Entry 3SLE (X-ray diffraction, 2.52 A resolution); this record covers chains E and F of the 6 polymer chains in the assembly.

# Chain E
Molecule: Methylamine dehydrogenase light chain
Organism: Paracoccus denitrificans
Notes: EC 1.4.99.3
Reference sequence: P22619 (DHML_PARDE); residues 1-131 here correspond to UniProt positions 58-188 (UniProt number = residue number + 57)
Sequence (137 residues; each row starts with the number of its first residue):
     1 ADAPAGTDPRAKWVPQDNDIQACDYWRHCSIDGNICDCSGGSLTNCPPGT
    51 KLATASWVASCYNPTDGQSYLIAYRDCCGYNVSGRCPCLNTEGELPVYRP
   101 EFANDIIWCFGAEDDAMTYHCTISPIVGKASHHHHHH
Disordered / not traced: 1-6, 132-137
Sequence notes: expression tag (132-137)
Modified residues: Trp57 (7-hydroxy-l-tryptophan; 0AF)
Cystine bridges: Cys23-Cys88, Cys29-Cys61, Cys36-Cys121, Cys38-Cys86, Cys46-Cys77, Cys78-Cys109

# Chain F
Molecule: Methylamine dehydrogenase heavy chain
Organism: Paracoccus denitrificans
Notes: EC 1.4.99.3
Reference sequence: A1BB97 (A1BB97_PARDP); residues 2-386 here correspond to UniProt positions 33-417 (UniProt number = residue number + 31)
Sequence (385 residues; row label = number of the first residue in the row):
     2 DAPEAETQAQETQGQAAARAAAADLAAGQDDEPRILEAPAPDARRVYVND
    52 PAHFAAVTQQFVIDGEAGRVIGMIDGGFLPNPVVADDGSFIAHASTVFSR
   102 IARGERTDYVEVFDPVTLLPTADIELPDAPRFLVGTYPWMTSLTPDGKTL
   152 LFYQFSPAPAVGVVDLEGKAFKRMLDVPDCYHIFPTAPDTFFMHCRDGSL
   202 AKVAFGTEGTPEITHTEVFHPEDEFLINHPAYSQKAGRLVWPTYTGKIHQ
   252 IDLSSGDAKFLPAVEALTEAERADGWRPGGWQQVAYHRALDRIYLLVDQR
   302 DEWRHKTASRFVVVLDAKTGERLAKFEMGHEIDSINVSQDEKPLLYALST
   352 GDKTLYIHDAESGEELRSVNQLGHGPQVITTADMG
Disordered / not traced: 2-10
Cystine bridges: Cys181-Cys196

# How chain E and chain F interact
Residue-residue contacts (81):
  Pro9(E) with Arg305(F), hydrogen bond (backbone-side chain); Thr308(F)
  Arg10(E) with Asp299(F), salt bridge; Gln300(F); Arg301(F); Asp302(F), hydrogen bond (backbone-backbone); Arg305(F); Thr308(F); Ala309(F), hydrogen bond (side chain-backbone); Arg311(F); Glu332(F), salt bridge
  Ala11(E) with Arg305(F)
  Lys12(E) with Asp302(F)
  Trp13(E) with Arg305(F)
  Asp32(E) with Phe55(F)
  Gly79(E) with Ala103(F); Arg104(F)
  Tyr80(E) with Ala103(F)
  Asn81(E) with Ala56(F); Ala57(F), hydrogen bond (side chain-backbone); Ala103(F)
  Val82(E) with His54(F); Ala56(F)
  Asn90(E) with Arg305(F), hydrogen bond
  Thr91(E) with Trp304(F), hydrogen bond (side chain-backbone); His306(F), hydrogen bond; Lys307(F)
  Glu92(E) with Trp304(F)
  Gly93(E) with Trp304(F)
  Glu94(E) with Tyr245(F), hydrogen bond (backbone-side chain); Trp304(F); His306(F), salt bridge; Lys307(F), salt bridge
  Leu95(E) with Phe226(F), hydrophobic; Tyr245(F)
  Pro96(E) with Phe226(F), hydrophobic; Leu227(F); Asn229(F); Tyr245(F)
  Val97(E) with Phe133(F), hydrophobic; Tyr138(F), hydrophobic; Tyr182(F); His183(F); Asn229(F), hydrogen bond (backbone-side chain)
  Tyr98(E) with Tyr182(F), hydrophobic; His195(F); Arg197(F); His221(F); Glu225(F), hydrogen bond (side chain-backbone); Phe226(F); Leu227(F), hydrogen bond (side chain-backbone)
  Arg99(E) with Arg197(F); Glu223(F), hydrogen bond (side chain-backbone); Phe226(F)
  Pro100(E) with Phe156(F), hydrophobic; Tyr182(F)
  Glu101(E) with Arg197(F), salt bridge
  Asn104(E) with Lys307(F), hydrogen bond
  Asp105(E) with Val135(F); Gly136(F), hydrogen bond (backbone-backbone); Tyr138(F), hydrogen bond; Asn229(F), hydrogen bond; Trp282(F); Lys307(F), salt bridge
  Ile106(E) with Phe133(F), hydrophobic; Val135(F)
  Ile107(E) with Phe55(F), hydrophobic; Phe79(F), hydrophobic; Leu80(F), hydrophobic; Leu134(F), hydrogen bond (backbone-backbone)
  Trp108(E) with Phe156(F), hydrophobic
  Phe110(E) with Phe156(F), hydrophobic; Ser157(F)
  Met117(E) with Phe79(F); Arg107(F); Leu134(F), hydrophobic
  Thr118(E) with Phe79(F); Phe99(F); Ala103(F), hydrogen bond (side chain-backbone)
  Tyr119(E) with Phe55(F), hydrophobic; Phe79(F)
Other interface residues (no listed pair), chain E (33 interface residues in all): Gly33, Leu89
Other interface residues (no listed pair), chain F (44 interface residues in all): Met141, Cys196, Ser310

# Overview
33 residues of chain E face 44 of chain F across their interface; the contacts include 18 hydrogen bonds and 6
salt bridges. Polar contacts include Arg10(E)-Asp299(F), Arg10(E)-Glu332(F) and Glu94(E)-His306(F).
Chain E is Methylamine dehydrogenase light chain and chain F is Methylamine dehydrogenase heavy chain, both
from Paracoccus denitrificans; the structure, Crystal Structure of the P107C-MauG/pre-Methylamine
Dehydrogenase Complex, was determined by X-ray diffraction together with 3SJL from the same study.
